8R6S - chains K and O of the 21 polymer chains in the assembly; structure by electron microscopy, 2.49 A resolution.

== Chain K ==
Molecule: PAP6
Source organism: Sinapis alba
Sequence (460 residues; each row starts with the number of its first residue):
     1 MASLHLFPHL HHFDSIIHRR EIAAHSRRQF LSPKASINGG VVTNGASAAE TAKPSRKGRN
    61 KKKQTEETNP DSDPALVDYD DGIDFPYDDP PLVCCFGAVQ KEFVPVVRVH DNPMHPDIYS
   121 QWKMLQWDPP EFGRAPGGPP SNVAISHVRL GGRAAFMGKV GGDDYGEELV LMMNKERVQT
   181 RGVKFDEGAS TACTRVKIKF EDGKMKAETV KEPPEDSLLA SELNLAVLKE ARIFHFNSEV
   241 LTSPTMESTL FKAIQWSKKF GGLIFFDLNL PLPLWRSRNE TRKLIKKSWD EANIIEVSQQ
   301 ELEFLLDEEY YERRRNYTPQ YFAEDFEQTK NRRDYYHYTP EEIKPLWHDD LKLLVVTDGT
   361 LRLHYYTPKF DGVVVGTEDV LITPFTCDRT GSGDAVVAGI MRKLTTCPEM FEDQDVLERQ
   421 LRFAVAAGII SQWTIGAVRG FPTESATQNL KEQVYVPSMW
Unresolved in the structure: 1-76

== Chain O ==
Molecule: PAP10
Source organism: Sinapis alba
Sequence (185 residues; row label = number of the first residue in the row):
     1 MALVQSRALP RLNVSLSPIL STLHAPPSSL FLRREIRPVV TSPFSSSTTG NLPFSPLTHP
    61 RKILCPPPRG KFVREDYLVR KLSAQELQDL VKGERKVPLI VDFYATWCGP CILMAQELEM
   121 LAVEYESNAM IVKVDTDDEY EFARDMQVRG LPTLFFISPD PSKDAIRTEG LIPLQMMRDI
   181 IDNDM
Unresolved in the structure: 1-71

== Interface between chain K and chain O ==
Contacting residue pairs - 92 pairs, chain K then chain O:
  Gln-100(K) / Glu-169(O)
  Lys-101(K) / Gly-170(O)
  Lys-101(K) / Leu-171(O)  hydrogen bond (backbone-backbone)
  Glu-102(K) / Pro-110(O)
  Glu-102(K) / Leu-171(O)
  Phe-103(K) / Arg-149(O)
  Phe-103(K) / Gly-150(O)
  Phe-103(K) / Leu-151(O)
  Phe-103(K) / Glu-169(O)
  Phe-103(K) / Gly-170(O)
  Val-104(K) / Cys-108(O)  hydrophobic
  Val-104(K) / Pro-110(O)  hydrophobic
  Val-104(K) / Gly-150(O)
  Val-104(K) / Leu-151(O)  hydrogen bond (backbone-backbone)
  Pro-105(K) / Arg-149(O)
  Val-106(K) / Trp-107(O)
  Val-107(K) / Trp-107(O)  hydrophobic
  Val-107(K) / Tyr-140(O)  hydrogen bond (backbone-side chain)
  Val-107(K) / Gly-150(O)
  Val-107(K) / Leu-151(O)  hydrophobic
  Arg-108(K) / Trp-107(O)
  Arg-108(K) / Asp-137(O)
  Arg-108(K) / Tyr-140(O)
  Val-109(K) / Asp-137(O)
  Val-109(K) / Tyr-140(O)  hydrophobic
  His-110(K) / Trp-107(O)
  His-110(K) / Asp-137(O)  hydrogen bond (backbone-side chain)
  Pro-113(K) / Thr-106(O)
  Met-114(K) / Thr-106(O)  hydrogen bond (backbone-side chain)
  His-115(K) / Thr-106(O)
  Pro-116(K) / Lys-81(O)
  Pro-116(K) / Tyr-104(O)  hydrogen bond (backbone-side chain)
  Pro-116(K) / Lys-133(O)  hydrogen bond (backbone-side chain)
  Asp-117(K) / Tyr-77(O)
  Asp-117(K) / Lys-133(O)  salt bridge
  Ile-118(K) / Tyr-77(O)
  Tyr-119(K) / Tyr-77(O)  hydrophobic
  Tyr-119(K) / Ala-115(O)  hydrophobic
  Tyr-119(K) / Gln-116(O)
  Trp-122(K) / Tyr-104(O)  hydrophobic
  Trp-122(K) / Thr-106(O)
  Trp-122(K) / Cys-111(O)
  Trp-122(K) / Ile-112(O)  hydrophobic
  Leu-125(K) / Thr-106(O)
  Leu-125(K) / Trp-107(O)
  Gln-126(K) / Trp-107(O)  hydrogen bond (side chain-backbone)
  Gln-126(K) / Gly-109(O)
  Pro-130(K) / Trp-107(O)  hydrophobic
  Phe-132(K) / Trp-107(O)  hydrophobic
  Tyr-165(K) / Pro-173(O)
  Glu-168(K) / Pro-173(O)
  Ala-192(K) / Arg-167(O)
  Ala-192(K) / Thr-168(O)
  Ala-192(K) / Glu-169(O)
  Cys-193(K) / Arg-167(O)
  Cys-193(K) / Thr-168(O)
  Cys-193(K) / Ile-180(O)  hydrophobic
  Thr-194(K) / Ala-165(O)
  Thr-194(K) / Ile-166(O)
  Thr-194(K) / Arg-167(O)  hydrogen bond (backbone-backbone)
  Arg-195(K) / Asp-164(O)  salt bridge
  Arg-195(K) / Ala-165(O)
  Arg-195(K) / Ile-166(O)
  Val-196(K) / Asp-164(O)
  Val-196(K) / Ala-165(O)  hydrogen bond (backbone-backbone)
  Ile-198(K) / Ile-157(O)  hydrophobic
  Phe-200(K) / Gln-88(O)
  Phe-200(K) / Val-91(O)  hydrophobic
  Phe-200(K) / Lys-92(O)
  Gly-203(K) / Gln-88(O)
  Lys-204(K) / Gln-88(O)
  Lys-204(K) / Asp-145(O)  salt bridge
  Met-205(K) / Leu-87(O)
  Met-205(K) / Gln-88(O)
  Met-205(K) / Val-91(O)  hydrophobic
  Met-205(K) / Phe-142(O)  hydrophobic
  Met-205(K) / Asp-145(O)
  Met-205(K) / Met-146(O)
  Lys-206(K) / Asp-145(O)  salt bridge
  Ala-207(K) / Asp-145(O)  hydrogen bond (backbone-backbone)
  Ala-207(K) / Met-146(O)
  Ala-207(K) / Gln-147(O)
  Asp-216(K) / Arg-149(O)  salt bridge
  Thr-242(K) / Arg-149(O)  hydrogen bond
  Pro-271(K) / Arg-149(O)
  Leu-272(K) / Tyr-140(O)
  Leu-272(K) / Arg-144(O)
  Leu-272(K) / Val-148(O)
  Leu-272(K) / Arg-149(O)  hydrogen bond (backbone-backbone)
  Arg-276(K) / Arg-144(O)
  Asp-388(K) / Gly-109(O)
  Thr-390(K) / Pro-110(O)
Also at the interface, not in a pair above, chain K (50 interface residues in all): Lys-123, Glu-208, Val-210, Pro-273, Trp-275, Ile-435
Also at the interface, not in a pair above, chain O (48 interface residues in all): Val-79, Leu-113, Thr-136, Pro-152, Thr-153, Phe-155, Ile-172, Met-176, Asp-184

== Overview ==
Chain K and chain O form an interface of 50 and 48 residues respectively, with 13 hydrogen bonds and 5 salt
bridges. Polar pairs include Asp-117(K)/Lys-133(O), Arg-195(K)/Asp-164(O) and Lys-204(K)/Asp-145(O).
Chain K is PAP6 and chain O is PAP10, both from Sinapis alba; the structure, Plastid-encoded RNA polymerase
(Integrated model), was determined by electron microscopy together with 8R5O, 8RDJ and 8RAS from the same
study.
